PDB entry 4DR2 | X-ray diffraction, 3.25 A resolution | chains A and I of the 21 polymer chains in the assembly

== Chain A ==
Molecule: 16S rRNA
Source organism: Thermus thermophilus
Sequence (1522 nucleotides; row label = number of the first residue in the row; note: 42 numbers in that range are skipped by the numbering (no residue carries them; nothing is unmodelled there); a row labelled like 190A-190L holds insertion residues (190A, then the next letters in order); numbering starts at 0):
     0 UUUGUUGGAG AGUUUGAUCC UGGCUCAGGG UGAACGCUGG CGGCGUGCCU AAGACAUGCA
    60 AGUCGUGCGG G
    73 CCGCGGGGUU UU
    88 ACUCCG
    95 UGGUC
   101 AGCGGCGGAC GGGUGAGUAA CGCGUGGGU
  129A G
   130 ACCUACCCGG AAGAGGGGGA CAACCCGGGG AAACUCGGGC UAAUCCCCCA UGUGGACCCG
   190 C
190A-190L CCCUUGGGGUGU
   191 GUCCAAAGGG CUUU
   216 GCCCGCUUCC GGAUGGGCCC GCGUCCCAUC AGCUAGUUGG UGGGGUAAUG GCCCACCAAG
   276 GCGACGACGG GUAGCCGGUC UGAGAGGAUG GCCGGCCACA GGGGCACUGA GACACGGGCC
   336 CCACUCCUAC GGGAGGCAGC AGUUAGGAAU CUUCCGCAAU GGGCGCAAGC CUGACGGAGC
   396 GACGCCGCUU GGAGGAAGAA GCCCUUCGGG GUGUAAACUC CUGAA
   442 CCCGGGACGA AACCCCCGAC GA
   474 GGGGACUGAC GGUACCGGG
   494 GUAAUAGCGC CGGCCAACUC CGUGCCAGCA GCCGCGGUAA UACGGAGGGC GCGAGCGUUA
   554 CCCGGAUUCA CUGGGCGUAA AGGGCGUGUA GGCGGCCUGG GGCGUCCCAU GUGAAAGACC
   614 ACGGCUCAAC CGUGGGGGAG CGUGGGAUAC GCUCAGGCUA GACGGUGGGA GAGGGUGGUG
   674 GAAUUCCCGG AGUAGCGGUG AAAUGCGCAG AUACCGGGAG GAACGCCGAU GGCGAAGGCA
   734 GCCACCUGGU CCACCCGUGA CGCUGAGGCG CGAAAGCGUG GGGAGCAAAC CGGAUUAGAU
   794 ACCCGGGUAG UCCACGCCCU AAACGAUGCG CGCUAGGUCU CUGGGUCU
   848 CCUGGGGGCC GAAGCUAACG CGUUAAGCGC GCCGCCUGGG GAGUACGGCC GCAAGGCUGA
   908 AACUCAAAGG AAUUGACGGG GGCCCGCACA AGCGGUGGAG CAUGUGGUUU AAUUCGAAGX
   968 AACGCGAAGA ACCUUACCAG GCCUUGACAU GCUAGG
 1003A G
  1004 AACCCGGGUG AAAGCCUGGG GUGCCCC
1030A-1030D GCGA
  1031 GGGGAGCCCU AGCACAGGUG CUGCAUGGCC GUCGUCAGCU CGUGCCGUGA GGUGUUGGGU
  1091 UAAGUCCCGC AACGAGCGCA ACCCCCGCCG UUAGUUGCCA GCGGUUCGGC CGGGCACUCU
  1151 AACGGGACUG CCCGCGAAA
  1171 GCGGGAGGAA GGAGGGGACG ACGUCUGGUC AGCAUGGCCC UUACGGCCUG GGCGACACAC
  1231 GUGCUACAAU GCCCACUACA AAGCGAUGCC ACCCGGCAAC GGGGAGCUAA UCGCAAAAAG
  1291 GUGGGCCCAG UUCGGAUUGG GGUCUGCAAC CCGACCCCAU GAAGCCGGAA UCGCUAGUAA
  1351 UCGCGGAUCA G
 1361A C
  1362 CAUGCCGCGG UGAAUACGUU CCCGGGCCUU GUACACACXG CCXGUXACGC CAUGGGAGCG
  1422 GGCUCUACCC GAAGUCGCCG GG
  1446 AGCCUACGGG
  1459 CAGGCGCCGA GGGUAGGGCC CGUGACUGGG GCGAAGUCGU AACAAGGUAG CUGUACCGGA
  1519 AGGUGCGGCU GGAUCCACUC CUUUCU
Unresolved in the structure: 0-4, 1534-1538
Construct notes: conflict C1534 (A2157 in M26923.1), A1535 (C2158 in M26923.1)
Modified positions: PSU (pseudouridine-5'-monophosphate) at position 516, 7MG (7N-methyl-8-hydroguanosine-5'-monophosphate) at position 527, M2G (N2-dimethylguanosine-5'-monophosphate) at position 966, 5MC (5-methylcytidine-5'-monophosphate) at position 967, 2MG (2N-methylguanosine-5'-monophosphate) at position 1207, 5MC (5-methylcytidine-5'-monophosphate) at position 1400, 4OC (4n,o2'-methylcytidine-5'-monophosphate) at position 1402, 5MC (5-methylcytidine-5'-monophosphate) at position 1404, 5MC (5-methylcytidine-5'-monophosphate) at position 1407, UR3 (3-methyluridine-5'-monophoshate) at position 1498, MA6 (6N-dimethyladenosine-5'-monophoshate) at position 1518, MA6 (6N-dimethyladenosine-5'-monophoshate) at position 1519, PSU (pseudouridine-5'-monophosphate) at position 1540, PSU (pseudouridine-5'-monophosphate) at position 1541
Metal / ion sites: Mg2+ site 1 near U5 (its only coordinating residue here); Mg2+ site 2 near U12 (its only coordinating residue here); Mg2+ site 3: U12, C526, 7MG_527; Mg2+ site 4 near G21 (its only coordinating residue here); Mg2+ site 5: C48, U49; Mg2+ site 6 near A53 (its only coordinating residue here); Mg2+ site 7: A59, C386; Mg2+ site 8: G61, U62; Mg2+ site 9: G107, G324; Mg2+ site 10: A109, G331; Mg2+ site 11: G117, G289; Mg2+ site 12: C121, G124, U125, G236; 84 more Mg2+ sites not listed
Ligand contacts:
  - paromomycin (PAR), molecule 1: U30, G31, C48, U49, U304, G305, G306, C554, C555
  - paromomycin (PAR), molecule 2: G31, C47, C48, A50, A51, G52, A53, G113, U114, G115, A353, C355, A356, U358, U359, A360, G361, U365, C366
  - paromomycin (PAR), molecule 3: G64, U65, G68, G69, G70, C73, U95, G96, G97, U98, C99, A101
  - paromomycin (PAR), molecule 4: A119, A120, C121, G122, C123, G236, C237, G238, U239, C240, C241, C280, G281, A282
  - paromomycin (PAR), molecule 5: G127, G128, U129, C132, U133, A228, U229, G230, G231
  - paromomycin (PAR), molecule 6: G292, G293, U294, C295, U296, G297, G301, G302, A303, G610, A611, A632
  - paromomycin (PAR), molecule 7: A412, G413, A414, A415, C417, C418, C419, G424, G425, G426, U427, G428
  - paromomycin (PAR), molecule 8: G567, G568, C569, G570, G575, G821, G874, C875, C877, C879, C880
  - paromomycin (PAR), molecule 9: U598, C599, C601, A602, U603, G604, A632, G633, C634, G635, U636, G637
  - paromomycin (PAR), molecule 10: U605, G606, A607, A608, G628, G629, G630, G631
  - paromomycin (PAR), molecule 11: G610, A611, C612, C613, A614, G616, A622, C623, C624, G625, U626, G627
  - paromomycin (PAR), molecule 12: G661, G662, A663, G664, G666, G667, C739, U740, G741, G742, U743
  - paromomycin (PAR), molecule 13: U669, G670, G671, U672, G673, G714, A715, A716, C717, C805, C806, A807
  - paromomycin (PAR), molecule 14: A716, C717, G718, C732, A733, A766, A767, U804, C805, C806, G1525, G1526
  - paromomycin (PAR), molecule 15: C770, G771, U772, G773, G774, G775, G776, A802, G803
  - paromomycin (PAR), molecule 16: C1060, G1061, U1062, U1065, C1066, C1189, G1190
  - paromomycin (PAR), molecule 17: G1405, U1406, 5MC_1407, A1408, C1409, G1489, C1490, G1491, A1492, A1493, G1494, U1495, C1496

== Chain I ==
Molecule: 30S ribosomal protein S9
Source organism: Thermus thermophilus
UniProt: P80374 (RS9_THET8); residues 1-128 here = UniProt positions 1-128
Amino-acid sequence (128 residues; each row starts with the number of its first residue):
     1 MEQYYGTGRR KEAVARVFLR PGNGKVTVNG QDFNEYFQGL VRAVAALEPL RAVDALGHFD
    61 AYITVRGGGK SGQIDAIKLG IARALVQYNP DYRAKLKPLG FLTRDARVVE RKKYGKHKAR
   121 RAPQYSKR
Unresolved in the structure: 1

== Chain A / chain I interface ==
Residue-residue contacts (115):
  G942(A) - Gln124(I)  hydrogen bond to the base
  U943(A) - Gln124(I)  hydrogen bond to the sugar
  M2G_966(A) - Lys127(I)  sugar contact
  C1116(A) - Val108(I)  sugar contact
  G1117(A) - Arg104(I)  hydrogen bond to the phosphate
  G1117(A) - Ala106(I)  sugar contact
  C1118(A) - Arg9(I)  salt bridge to the phosphate
  C1118(A) - Arg83(I)  hydrogen bond to the phosphate
  C1118(A) - Arg104(I)  salt bridge to the phosphate
  C1119(A) - Arg9(I)  salt bridge to the phosphate
  C1119(A) - Arg83(I)  salt bridge to the phosphate
  G1127(A) - Arg16(I)  phosphate contact
  G1127(A) - Arg66(I)  sugar contact
  C1128(A) - Arg16(I)  hydrogen bond to the sugar
  C1128(A) - Tyr62(I)  hydrogen bond to the phosphate
  C1128(A) - Arg66(I)  salt bridge to the phosphate
  C1129(A) - Tyr62(I)  hydrogen bond to the phosphate
  A1130(A) - Gln3(I)  hydrogen bond to the sugar
  A1130(A) - Phe18(I)  sugar contact
  A1130(A) - Arg20(I)  salt bridge to the phosphate
  G1131(A) - Gln3(I)  hydrogen bond to the phosphate
  C1147(A) - Tyr5(I)  hydrogen bond to the sugar
  C1147(A) - Arg16(I)  hydrogen bond to the base
  U1148(A) - Tyr5(I)  sugar contact
  U1148(A) - Thr7(I)  hydrogen bond to the phosphate
  U1148(A) - Val14(I)  phosphate contact
  U1148(A) - Arg16(I)  hydrogen bond to the sugar
  C1149(A) - Arg9(I)  salt bridge to the phosphate
  C1149(A) - Val14(I)  phosphate contact
  G1177(A) - Lys97(I)  phosphate contact
  G1178(A) - Arg93(I)  salt bridge to the phosphate
  G1178(A) - Lys97(I)  hydrogen bond to the base
  A1179(A) - Arg93(I)  salt bridge to the phosphate
  A1179(A) - Leu102(I)  sugar contact
  A1179(A) - Thr103(I)  hydrogen bond to the phosphate
  A1179(A) - Arg104(I)  hydrogen bond to the sugar
  A1180(A) - Thr103(I)  hydrogen bond to the phosphate
  G1186(A) - Glu110(I)  phosphate contact
  G1186(A) - Arg111(I)  sugar contact
  G1186(A) - Lys113(I)  hydrogen bond to the phosphate
  G1186(A) - Arg120(I)  salt bridge to the phosphate
  G1187(A) - Arg111(I)  hydrogen bond to the sugar
  G1187(A) - Lys113(I)  salt bridge to the phosphate
  A1188(A) - Tyr114(I)  hydrogen bond to the phosphate
  G1231(A) - Ser126(I)  phosphate contact
  U1232(A) - Gln124(I)  hydrogen bond to the phosphate
  U1232(A) - Tyr125(I)  phosphate contact
  U1232(A) - Ser126(I)  hydrogen bond to the phosphate
  G1233(A) - His117(I)  salt bridge to the phosphate
  G1233(A) - Pro123(I)  phosphate contact
  G1233(A) - Gln124(I)  hydrogen bond to the phosphate
  A1248(A) - Tyr36(I)  sugar contact
  A1248(A) - Lys70(I)  hydrogen bond to the sugar
  C1249(A) - Tyr36(I)  sugar contact
  C1249(A) - Gly68(I)  hydrogen bond to the sugar
  C1249(A) - Gly69(I)  sugar contact
  C1249(A) - Lys70(I)  sugar contact
  C1249(A) - Gln73(I)  hydrogen bond to the sugar
  A1250(A) - Arg66(I)  phosphate contact
  A1250(A) - Gly67(I)  hydrogen bond to the phosphate
  A1250(A) - Gly68(I)  hydrogen bond to the sugar
  A1251(A) - Glu12(I)  sugar contact
  A1251(A) - Gly67(I)  phosphate contact
  G1290(A) - Leu40(I)  sugar contact
  G1291(A) - Gln38(I)  hydrogen bond to the sugar
  G1291(A) - Gly39(I)  sugar contact
  U1292(A) - Gln38(I)  phosphate contact
  C1342(A) - Gln124(I)  sugar contact
  C1342(A) - Tyr125(I)  phosphate contact
  G1343(A) - Arg121(I)  hydrogen bond to the sugar
  G1343(A) - Ala122(I)  hydrogen bond to the sugar
  G1343(A) - Tyr125(I)  phosphate contact
  C1344(A) - Lys116(I)  salt bridge to the phosphate
  C1344(A) - Arg120(I)  sugar contact
  C1344(A) - Ala122(I)  phosphate contact
  U1345(A) - Arg120(I)  salt bridge to the phosphate
  A1346(A) - Arg120(I)  salt bridge to the phosphate
  G1347(A) - Arg10(I)  hydrogen bond to the base
  G1347(A) - Arg107(I)  hydrogen bond to the base
  G1347(A) - Val108(I)  sugar contact
  G1347(A) - Val109(I)  phosphate contact
  G1347(A) - Glu110(I)  hydrogen bond to the phosphate
  U1348(A) - Val109(I)  phosphate contact
  U1348(A) - Glu110(I)  hydrogen bond to the phosphate
  U1348(A) - Arg120(I)  phosphate contact
  A1349(A) - Lys118(I)  salt bridge to the phosphate
  A1349(A) - Arg120(I)  hydrogen bond to the phosphate
  A1349(A) - Arg121(I)  hydrogen bond to the phosphate
  A1350(A) - Lys118(I)  salt bridge to the phosphate
  A1350(A) - Arg121(I)  salt bridge to the phosphate
  U1351(A) - Lys118(I)  hydrogen bond to the base
  C1366(A) - His117(I)  salt bridge to the phosphate
  C1367(A) - Lys112(I)  salt bridge to the phosphate
  C1367(A) - Tyr114(I)  phosphate contact
  C1367(A) - Gly115(I)  hydrogen bond to the phosphate
  G1368(A) - Arg111(I)  salt bridge to the phosphate
  G1368(A) - Lys112(I)  salt bridge to the phosphate
  G1368(A) - Lys113(I)  phosphate contact
  G1368(A) - Tyr114(I)  hydrogen bond to the phosphate
  C1369(A) - Arg111(I)  phosphate contact
  C1369(A) - Lys112(I)  hydrogen bond to the phosphate
  G1370(A) - Glu12(I)  sugar contact
  G1371(A) - Lys11(I)  phosphate contact
  G1371(A) - Glu12(I)  phosphate contact
  G1371(A) - Gly68(I)  sugar contact
  G1371(A) - Gly69(I)  hydrogen bond to the phosphate
  G1371(A) - Val109(I)  phosphate contact
  U1372(A) - Lys11(I)  salt bridge to the phosphate
  U1372(A) - Gly69(I)  phosphate contact
  U1372(A) - Lys70(I)  phosphate contact
  U1372(A) - Ser71(I)  hydrogen bond to the phosphate
  U1372(A) - Gly72(I)  hydrogen bond to the phosphate
  G1373(A) - Lys11(I)  hydrogen bond to the base
  G1373(A) - Arg42(I)  phosphate contact
  G1373(A) - Ser71(I)  hydrogen bond to the phosphate
Interface residues without a listed pair, chain A (55 interface residues in all): G941, G1184, C1230, A1252, U1341
Interface residues without a listed pair, chain I (55 interface residues in all): Glu2, Thr64, Arg128

== Overview ==
Chain A and chain I each contribute 55 residues to their interface, with 46 hydrogen bonds and 23 salt
bridges. Polar pairs include G942(A)-Gln124(I), C1147(A)-Arg16(I) and G1178(A)-Lys97(I). Bound to chain A: 17
copies of paromomycin. U12(A), C526(A) and 7MG_527(A) coordinate Mg2+ site 3.
Chain A is 16S rRNA and chain I is 30S ribosomal protein S9, both from Thermus thermophilus; the structure,
Crystal structure of the Thermus thermophilus (HB8) 30S ribosomal subunit with multiple copies of paromomycin
molecules ..., was determined by X-ray diffraction together with 4DR1, 4DR3, 4DR4, 4DR5, 4DR6 and 4DR7 from
the same study.
